PDB entry 8EA4 | electron microscopy, 3.00 A resolution | chains X and 1 of the 31 polymer chains in the assembly

# Chain X
Molecule: TnsB
From: Scytonema hofmannii
Amino-acid sequence (584 residues; numbered 1 to 584; the number before each row is that of its first residue):
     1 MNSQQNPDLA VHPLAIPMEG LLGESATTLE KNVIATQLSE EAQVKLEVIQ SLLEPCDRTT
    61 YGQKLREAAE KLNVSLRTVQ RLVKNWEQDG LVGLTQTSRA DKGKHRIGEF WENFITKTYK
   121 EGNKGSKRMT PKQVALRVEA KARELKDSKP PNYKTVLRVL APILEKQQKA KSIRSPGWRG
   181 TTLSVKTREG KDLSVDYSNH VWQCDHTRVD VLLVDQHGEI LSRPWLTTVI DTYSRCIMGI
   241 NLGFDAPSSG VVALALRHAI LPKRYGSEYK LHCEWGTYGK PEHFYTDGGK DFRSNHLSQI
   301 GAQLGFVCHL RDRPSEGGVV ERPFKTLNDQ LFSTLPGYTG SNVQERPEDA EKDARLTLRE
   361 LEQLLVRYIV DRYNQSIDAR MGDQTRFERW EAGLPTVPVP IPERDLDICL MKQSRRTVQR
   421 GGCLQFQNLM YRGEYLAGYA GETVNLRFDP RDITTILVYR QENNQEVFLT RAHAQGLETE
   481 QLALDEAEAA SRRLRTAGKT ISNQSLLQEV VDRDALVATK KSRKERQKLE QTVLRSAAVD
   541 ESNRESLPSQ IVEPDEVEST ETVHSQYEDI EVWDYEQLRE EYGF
Unresolved in the structure: 1-28, 517-523, 543-584
Bound ions: Mg2+: Asp205, Asp287 (shared with DG0(1) of chain 1; 1 residue of chain 6)
From the paper describing this entry:
  - mutagenesis - Y439A: decreased catalytic activity with TnsC
  - mutagenesis - R432A: unchanged catalytic activity with TnsC
  - mutagenesis - R432A: unchanged catalytic activity (ATP hydrolysis)

# Chain 1
Molecule: Target-LE
Sequence (141 nucleotides; row label = number of the first residue in the row; numbers below 1 keep their minus sign (DG-51 is residue -51)):
   -51 GTCACAATGA CATTAATCTG TCACCGACGA CAGATAATTT GTCACTGTAC AGTAGAATAT
     9 AGATGCGCAT CTATATAGAT GCAAATTGAG TGGCCTTATT AAATGACTTC TCAACCAGTC
    69 AGCACGCCCA GACCAGGGCA C
Unresolved in the structure: -51 to -29, 70-89
Bound ions: Mg2+: DG0 (shared with 1 residue of chain 6; Asp205(X), Asp287(X) of chain X)

# Chain X / chain 1 interface
Pairs across the interface (25):
  Arg174(X) - DT-6(1)  sugar contact
  Arg174(X) - DG-5(1)  phosphate contact
  Asp205(X) - DG0(1)  phosphate contact
  Thr207(X) - DC-2(1)  phosphate contact
  Thr207(X) - DA-1(1)  hydrogen bond to the phosphate
  Arg208(X) - DT1(1)  sugar contact
  Arg223(X) - DT1(1)  hydrogen bond to the phosphate
  Arg223(X) - DA2(1)  salt bridge to the phosphate
  Arg223(X) - DG3(1)  salt bridge to the phosphate
  Asp287(X) - DG0(1)  phosphate contact
  Pro314(X) - DA-1(1)  base contact
  Ser315(X) - DA-1(1)  base contact
  Glu321(X) - DC-2(1)  sugar contact
  Glu321(X) - DA-1(1)  sugar contact
  Arg322(X) - DA-3(1)  base contact
  Arg322(X) - DC-2(1)  base contact
  Phe324(X) - DC-2(1)  sugar contact
  Lys325(X) - DA-3(1)  sugar contact
  Lys325(X) - DC-2(1)  hydrogen bond to the sugar
  Asn328(X) - DC-2(1)  hydrogen bond to the phosphate
  Ser341(X) - DA-3(1)  phosphate contact
  Ser341(X) - DC-2(1)  hydrogen bond to the phosphate
  Val343(X) - DA2(1)  base contact
  Arg346(X) - DG3(1)  salt bridge to the phosphate
  Arg526(X) - DA4(1)  salt bridge to the phosphate
Other interface residues (no listed pair), chain X (21 interface residues in all): His206, Asp210, Leu212, Trp225
Other interface residues (no listed pair), chain 1 (11 interface residues in all): DT-4

# In short
21 residues of chain X and 11 residues of chain 1 are in contact, with 5 hydrogen bonds and 4 salt bridges.
Among the polar pairs are Lys325(X)-DC-2(1), Thr207(X)-DA-1(1) and Arg223(X)-DT1(1). From the paper: Y439A of
chain X reduces catalytic activity with TnsC; R432A of chain X leaves catalytic activity with TnsC unchanged.
Chain X is TnsB (Scytonema hofmannii) and chain 1 is Target-LE; the structure, V-K CAST Transpososome from
Scytonema hofmanni, minor configuration, was determined by electron microscopy, deposited together with 8EA3
and 7SVU.
